8GXZ - chains A and F of the 12 polymer chains in the assembly; structure by electron microscopy, 3.10 A resolution.

[Chain A]
Protein: V-type ATP synthase alpha chain
Organism: Thermus thermophilus HB8
Notes: EC 7.1.2.2
Reference sequence: Q56403 (VATA_THET8); residue numbers follow UniProt; this construct covers 1-578
Chain sequence (578 residues; numbered 1 to 578; the number before each row is that of its first residue):
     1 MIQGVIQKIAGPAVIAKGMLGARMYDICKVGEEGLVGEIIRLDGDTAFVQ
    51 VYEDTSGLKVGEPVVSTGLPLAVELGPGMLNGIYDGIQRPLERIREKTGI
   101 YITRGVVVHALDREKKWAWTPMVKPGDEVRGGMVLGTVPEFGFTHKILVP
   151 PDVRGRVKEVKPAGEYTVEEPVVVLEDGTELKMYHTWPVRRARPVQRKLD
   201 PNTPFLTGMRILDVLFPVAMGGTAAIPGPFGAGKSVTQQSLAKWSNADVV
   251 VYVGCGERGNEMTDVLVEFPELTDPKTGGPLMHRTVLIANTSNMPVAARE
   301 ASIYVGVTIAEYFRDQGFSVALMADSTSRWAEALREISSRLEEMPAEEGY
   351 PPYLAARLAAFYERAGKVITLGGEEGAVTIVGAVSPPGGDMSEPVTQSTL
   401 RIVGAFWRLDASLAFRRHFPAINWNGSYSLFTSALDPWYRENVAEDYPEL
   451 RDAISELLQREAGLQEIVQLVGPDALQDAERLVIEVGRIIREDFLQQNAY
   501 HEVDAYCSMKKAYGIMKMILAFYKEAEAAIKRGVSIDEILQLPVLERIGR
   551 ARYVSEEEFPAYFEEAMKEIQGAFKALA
Sequence notes: conflict Ala232 (Ser in Q56403), Ser235 (Thr in Q56403)

[Chain F]
Protein: V-type ATP synthase beta chain
Organism: Thermus thermophilus HB8
Reference sequence: Q56404 (VATB_THET8); residue numbers follow UniProt; this construct covers 1-478
Chain sequence (478 residues; numbered 1 to 478; the number before each row is that of its first residue):
     1 MDLLKKEYTGITYISGPLLFVENAKDLAYGAIVDIKDGTGRVRGGQVIEV
    51 SEEYAVIQVFEETTGLDLATTSVSLVEDVARLGVSKEMLGRRFNGIGKPI
   101 DGLPPITPEKRLPITGLPLNPVARRKPEQFIQTGISTIDVMNTLVRGQKL
   151 PIFSGSGLPANEIAAQIARQATVRPDLSGEGEKEEPFAVVFAAMGITQRE
   201 LSYFIQEFERTGALSRSVLFLNKADDPTIERILTPRMALTVAEYLAFEHD
   251 YHVLVILTDMTNYCEALREIGAAREEIPGRRGYPGYMYTDLATIYERAGV
   301 VEGKKGSVTQIPILSMPDDDRTHPIPDLTGYITEGQIQLSRELHRKGIYP
   351 PIDPLPSLSRLMNNGVGKGKTREDHKQVSDQLYSAYANGVDIRKLVAIIG
   401 EDALTENDRRYLQFADAFERFFINQGQQNRSIEESLQIAWALLSMLPQGE
   451 LKRISKDHIGKYYGQKLEEIWGAPQALD
Unresolved in the structure: 1, 473-478

[Chain A / chain F interface]
Pairs across the interface (112):
  Gln7(A) - Ser51(F)  hydrogen bond (backbone-side chain)
  Gln7(A) - Glu52(F)  hydrogen bond (backbone-backbone)
  Lys8(A) - Glu49(F)
  Lys8(A) - Val50(F)
  Lys8(A) - Ser51(F)
  Ile9(A) - Tyr29(F)  hydrophobic
  Ile9(A) - Glu49(F)
  Ile9(A) - Val50(F)  hydrogen bond (backbone-backbone)
  Ala10(A) - Glu49(F)
  Gly11(A) - Tyr29(F)  hydrogen bond (backbone-side chain)
  Lys17(A) - Glu52(F)  salt bridge
  Thr55(A) - Tyr29(F)
  Ser56(A) - Tyr29(F)
  Gly57(A) - Ala28(F)
  Gly57(A) - Tyr29(F)  hydrogen bond (backbone-backbone)
  Leu58(A) - Ala28(F)
  Leu58(A) - Tyr29(F)  hydrogen bond (backbone-backbone)
  Lys59(A) - Asp26(F)  salt bridge
  Lys59(A) - Ala28(F)
  Lys59(A) - Asp78(F)  salt bridge
  Val60(A) - Lys25(F)
  Val60(A) - Val50(F)  hydrophobic
  Val60(A) - Glu52(F)
  Ile83(A) - Val122(F)  hydrophobic
  Leu91(A) - Asn120(F)  hydrogen bond (backbone-side chain)
  Leu91(A) - Val122(F)  hydrophobic
  Ile94(A) - Asn120(F)
  Arg95(A) - Asn120(F)
  Arg95(A) - Val122(F)
  Arg95(A) - Ala123(F)
  Arg95(A) - Glu302(F)  salt bridge
  Ile100(A) - Leu119(F)
  Ile100(A) - Asn120(F)  hydrogen bond (backbone-backbone)
  Ile100(A) - Ala123(F)  hydrophobic
  Ile100(A) - Val301(F)  hydrophobic
  Ile100(A) - Lys304(F)
  Tyr101(A) - Leu117(F)
  Tyr101(A) - Pro118(F)
  Tyr101(A) - Leu119(F)  hydrophobic
  Tyr101(A) - Glu243(F)  hydrogen bond
  Tyr101(A) - Phe247(F)
  Ile102(A) - Leu117(F)
  Ile102(A) - Pro118(F)  hydrogen bond (backbone-backbone)
  Thr103(A) - Leu117(F)
  Gly228(A) - Tyr331(F)
  Pro229(A) - Tyr331(F)
  Phe230(A) - Arg321(F)
  Phe230(A) - Asp327(F)
  Phe230(A) - Gly330(F)
  Phe230(A) - Tyr331(F)
  Phe230(A) - Gln336(F)
  Gly231(A) - Leu358(F)
  Ser235(A) - Arg360(F)  hydrogen bond
  Gly256(A) - Tyr288(F)  hydrogen bond (backbone-side chain)
  Arg258(A) - Glu296(F)
  Arg258(A) - Gly330(F)
  Arg258(A) - Tyr331(F)  hydrogen bond (side chain-backbone)
  Arg258(A) - Ile332(F)
  Arg258(A) - Thr333(F)  hydrogen bond (side chain-backbone)
  Arg258(A) - Glu334(F)
  Arg258(A) - Arg360(F)
  Gly259(A) - Glu296(F)  hydrogen bond (backbone-side chain)
  Asn260(A) - Glu334(F)  hydrogen bond
  Glu261(A) - Arg360(F)  salt bridge
  Thr263(A) - Pro121(F)  hydrogen bond (side chain-backbone)
  Thr263(A) - Arg124(F)
  Thr263(A) - Arg125(F)
  Asp264(A) - Lys126(F)
  Leu266(A) - Pro121(F)
  Glu268(A) - Lys126(F)  salt bridge
  Thr291(A) - Pro121(F)
  Ser292(A) - Tyr288(F)
  Ser292(A) - Ala292(F)
  Ser292(A) - Glu296(F)
  Asn293(A) - Pro118(F)
  Asn293(A) - Glu296(F)
  Met294(A) - Pro121(F)
  Arg299(A) - Tyr288(F)
  Arg299(A) - Thr289(F)  hydrogen bond
  Arg329(A) - Tyr288(F)
  Arg329(A) - Tyr331(F)
  Glu332(A) - Tyr288(F)
  Arg335(A) - Gly285(F)
  Glu336(A) - Gly285(F)
  Glu336(A) - Tyr286(F)
  Glu336(A) - Thr289(F)  hydrogen bond
  Ser339(A) - Glu276(F)  hydrogen bond
  Ser339(A) - Ile277(F)  hydrogen bond (side chain-backbone)
  Arg340(A) - Glu276(F)  salt bridge
  Pro345(A) - Ile277(F)  hydrophobic
  Glu348(A) - Arg280(F)  salt bridge
  Gly349(A) - Ile277(F)
  Ser385(A) - Tyr331(F)
  Pro386(A) - Tyr331(F)  hydrogen bond (backbone-side chain)
  Pro387(A) - Arg280(F)
  Pro387(A) - Asp327(F)
  Gly388(A) - Asp327(F)  hydrogen bond (backbone-side chain)
  Asp390(A) - Arg280(F)  salt bridge
  Phe415(A) - Leu355(F)
  Arg416(A) - Ala387(F)
  Arg416(A) - Arg453(F)
  Arg417(A) - Asn142(F)
  Arg417(A) - Leu355(F)  hydrogen bond (side chain-backbone)
  Arg417(A) - Ser357(F)  hydrogen bond (side chain-backbone)
  Arg417(A) - Leu358(F)
  Arg417(A) - Tyr383(F)  hydrogen bond
  Arg417(A) - Arg453(F)  hydrogen bond (backbone-side chain)
  Pro473(A) - Leu395(F)
  Gln496(A) - Arg453(F)
  Tyr500(A) - Asn363(F)
  Tyr500(A) - Lys376(F)
  Arg550(A) - Lys456(F)
Other interface residues (no listed pair), chain A (69 interface residues in all): Ile6, Glu92, Lys234, Glu257, Met262, Val296, Ser338, His418, Gly472
Other interface residues (no listed pair), chain F (66 interface residues in all): Val79, Pro127, Phe153, Gly279, Thr293, Thr322, Pro326, Pro354, Pro356, Asn364, Asp380, Asp391, Ile399

[Summary]
Chain A and chain F form an interface of 69 and 66 residues respectively; the contacts include 27 hydrogen
bonds and 9 salt bridges. Polar contacts include Lys17(A)-Glu52(F), Lys59(A)-Asp26(F) and Lys59(A)-Asp78(F).
Chain A is V-type ATP synthase alpha chain and chain F is V-type ATP synthase beta chain, both from Thermus
thermophilus HB8; the structure, 1 sulfate and 1 ATP bound V1EG of V/A-ATPase from Thermus thermophilus, was
determined by electron microscopy together with 8GXU, 8GXW, 8GXX and 8GXY from the same study.
